PDB entry 6LXW | electron microscopy, 3.27 A resolution | chains D and J of the 7 polymer chains in the assembly

# Chain D
Molecule: Interleukin-2, Immunoglobulin heavy constant alpha 1
Source organism: Homo sapiens
UniProtKB: chimeric construct of P60568, P01876: residues 182-202 from P60568 (IL2_HUMAN) positions 1-21 (UniProt number = residue number - 181); residues 241-472 from P01876 positions 122-353 (UniProt number = residue number - 119)
Sequence (291 residues; each row starts with the number of its first residue):
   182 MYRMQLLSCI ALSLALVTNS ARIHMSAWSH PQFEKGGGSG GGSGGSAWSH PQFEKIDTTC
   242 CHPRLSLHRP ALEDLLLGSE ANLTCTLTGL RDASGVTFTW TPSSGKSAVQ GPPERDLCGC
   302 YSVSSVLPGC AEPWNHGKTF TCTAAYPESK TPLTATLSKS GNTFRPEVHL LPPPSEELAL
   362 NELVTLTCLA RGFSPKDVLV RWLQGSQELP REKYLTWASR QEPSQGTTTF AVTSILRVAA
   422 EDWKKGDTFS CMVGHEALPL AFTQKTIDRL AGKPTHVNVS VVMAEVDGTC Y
Disordered / not traced: 182-243
Construct notes: linker (203-240)
Disulfide bonds: Cys266-Cys323, Cys369-Cys432
Swiss-Prot annotation at these positions:
  - glycosylation: Asn263 (N-linked (GlcNAc...) (complex) asparagine)

# Chain J
Molecule: Immunoglobulin J chain
Source organism: Homo sapiens
UniProtKB: P01591 (IGJ_HUMAN); residues -22 to 136 here correspond to UniProt positions 1-159 (UniProt number = residue number + 23)
Sequence (167 residues; row label = number of the first residue in the row; numbers below 1 keep their minus sign (Met-22 is residue -22)):
   -22 MKNHLLFWGV LAVFIKAVHV KAQEDERIVL VDNKCKCARI TSRIIRSSED PNEDIVERNI
    38 RIIVPLNNRE NISDPTSPLR TRFVYHLSDL CKKCDPTEVE LDNQIVTATQ SNICDEDSAT
    98 ETCYTYDRNK CYTAVVPLVY GGETKMVETA LTPDACYPDH HHHHHHH
Disordered / not traced: -22 to 3, 93-97, 137-144
Construct notes: expression tag (137-144)
Disulfide bonds: Cys12-Cys100, Cys71-Cys91, Cys108-Cys133
Swiss-Prot annotation at these positions:
  - modified residue: Gln0 (Pyrrolidone carboxylic acid)
  - glycosylation: Asn48 (N-linked (GlcNAc...) (complex) asparagine)

# How chain D and chain J interact
Disulfides between the chains: Cys471(D)-Cys14(J)
Contacting residue pairs (72):
  Leu258(D) with Leu78(J), hydrophobic; Gln81(J); Val83(J), hydrophobic
  Glu348(D) with Asn89(J)
  Val349(D) with Asn89(J), hydrogen bond (backbone-side chain)
  Asn362(D) with Asn29(J)
  Leu384(D) with Val76(J), hydrophobic
  Ser387(D) with Glu77(J)
  Glu389(D) with Glu77(J); Leu78(J); Asp79(J)
  Arg392(D) with Asp79(J), salt bridge
  Glu422(D) with Arg23(J), salt bridge
  Lys425(D) with Ile21(J); Arg23(J)
  Met433(D) with Val76(J), hydrophobic
  Leu441(D) with Pro73(J), hydrophobic; Thr84(J); Ala85(J)
  Phe443(D) with Ala85(J); Thr86(J), hydrogen bond (backbone-backbone)
  Gln445(D) with Thr74(J); Gln87(J)
  Lys446(D) with Asn89(J)
  Arg450(D) with Ile21(J); Asp31(J), salt bridge; Val33(J)
  Leu451(D) with Ile5(J), hydrophobic; Ser19(J); Arg20(J); Ile21(J), hydrophobic
  Lys454(D) with Arg35(J)
  Pro455(D) with Val33(J); Arg35(J)
  Thr456(D) with Asp31(J); Ile32(J); Val33(J), hydrogen bond (backbone-backbone)
  His457(D) with Ile32(J); Val33(J), hydrogen bond (backbone-backbone); Glu34(J); Arg35(J), hydrogen bond (backbone-backbone)
  Val458(D) with Arg35(J)
  Asn459(D) with Arg35(J); Asn36(J), hydrogen bond; Ile37(J), hydrogen bond (backbone-backbone)
  Val460(D) with Ile37(J); Ile39(J), hydrophobic
  Ser461(D) with Ile37(J), hydrogen bond (backbone-backbone); Arg38(J); Ile39(J), hydrogen bond (backbone-backbone)
  Val462(D) with Ile39(J); Val41(J), hydrophobic
  Val463(D) with Ile39(J), hydrogen bond (backbone-backbone); Ile40(J); Val41(J), hydrogen bond (backbone-backbone)
  Met464(D) with Val41(J), hydrophobic; Leu43(J), hydrophobic
  Ala465(D) with Val41(J), hydrogen bond (backbone-backbone); Pro42(J); Leu43(J)
  Glu466(D) with Pro42(J); Asn44(J)
  Asp468(D) with Ile40(J)
  Gly469(D) with Asn45(J); Tyr103(J)
  Thr470(D) with Tyr103(J); Asp104(J); Arg105(J), hydrogen bond (backbone-backbone)
  Cys471(D) with Lys11(J); Cys14(J), disulfide; Thr102(J)
  Tyr472(D) with Arg105(J)
Interface residues without a listed pair, chain D (45 interface residues in all): Gly259, Pro347, Leu359, Ala360, Arg382, Lys426, Thr444, Thr447, Ala452, Gly453
Interface residues without a listed pair, chain J (44 interface residues in all): Leu7, Asn10, Pro28, Ser88

# Summary
45 residues of chain D face 44 of chain J across their interface, with 1 disulfide bond, 13 hydrogen bonds and
3 salt bridges. Among the polar pairs are Arg392(D)-Asp79(J), Glu422(D)-Arg23(J) and Arg450(D)-Asp31(J).
Chain D is Interleukin-2, Immunoglobulin heavy constant alpha 1 and chain J is Immunoglobulin J chain, both
from Homo sapiens; the structure, Cryo-EM structure of human secretory immunoglobulin A in complex with the
N-terminal domain of SpsA, was determined by electron microscopy, deposited together with 6LX3.
